2OWX - chain A; structure by X-ray diffraction, 2.50 A resolution.

Chain A:
Molecule: 4-alpha-glucanotransferase
Source organism: Thermus thermophilus
Notes: EC 2.4.1.25; fragment: sequence database residues 21-500
UniProt: Q72J82 (Q72J82_THET2); aligned to UniProt positions 1-498 over residues 1-499 (the alignment contains insertions or deletions, so no single offset holds)
Sequence (502 residues; numbered -2 to 500; 1 number in that range is skipped by the numbering (no residue carries it; nothing is unmodelled there); the number before each row is that of its first residue; numbers below 1 keep their minus sign (Gly-2 is residue -2)):
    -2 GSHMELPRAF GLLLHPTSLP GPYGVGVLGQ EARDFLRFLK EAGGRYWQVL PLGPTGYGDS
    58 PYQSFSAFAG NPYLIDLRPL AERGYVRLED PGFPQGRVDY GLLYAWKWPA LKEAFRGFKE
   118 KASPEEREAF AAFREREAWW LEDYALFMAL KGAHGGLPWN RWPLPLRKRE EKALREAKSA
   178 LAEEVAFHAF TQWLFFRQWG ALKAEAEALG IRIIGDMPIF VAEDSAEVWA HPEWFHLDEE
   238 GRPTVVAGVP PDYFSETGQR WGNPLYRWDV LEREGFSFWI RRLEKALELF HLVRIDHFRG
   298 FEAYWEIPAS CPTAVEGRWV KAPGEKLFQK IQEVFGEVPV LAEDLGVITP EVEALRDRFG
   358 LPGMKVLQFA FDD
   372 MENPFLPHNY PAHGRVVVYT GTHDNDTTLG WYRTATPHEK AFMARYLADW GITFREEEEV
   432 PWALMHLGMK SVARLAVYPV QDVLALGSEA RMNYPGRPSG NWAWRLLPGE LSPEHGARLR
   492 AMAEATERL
Not modelled in the structure: -2 to 0
Differences from the reference sequence: cloning artifact (-2 to 0); modified residue (370, 370)
Modified positions: Asp370 ((3-amino-2,5-dioxo-1-pyrrolidinyl)acetic acid; SUI)
Covalent attachments: covalent link Asp370-Met372
Residues lining bound ligands: malonate ion (MLI): Tyr101, Trp105, Lys109, Met145, His185
From the paper describing this entry:
  - contacts within the chain: Asp213-Asp293 (hydrogen bond)
  - conformationally variable residues (loop rearrangement): Pro247 to Gly255
  - catalytic residues: Glu340 (proposed by the authors, not directly observed)
  - mutagenesis - Q256N: decreased catalytic activity on small substrates (citing earlier work)

Overview:
Chain A binds malonate ion. The paper reports the catalytic residue Glu340; Q256N reduces catalytic activity
on small substrates.
Chain A is 4-alpha-glucanotransferase (Thermus thermophilus); the structure, THERMUS THERMOPHILUS AMYLOMALTASE
AT pH 5.6, was determined by X-ray diffraction (same publication as 2OWC and 2OWW).
